Entry 9M5O (X-ray diffraction, 1.84 A resolution); this record covers chains A and B.

== Chain A (and B) ==
Protein: aspartate--tRNA ligase
Organism: Plasmodium vivax
Notes: EC 6.1.1.12; chain B of this document is another copy of the same molecule, construct and numbering; everything in this record applies to it too
UniProtKB: A0A1G4H6Y1 (A0A1G4H6Y1_PLAVI); residues 96-631 here = UniProt positions 96-631
Amino-acid sequence (536 residues; numbered 96 to 631; the number before each row is that of its first residue):
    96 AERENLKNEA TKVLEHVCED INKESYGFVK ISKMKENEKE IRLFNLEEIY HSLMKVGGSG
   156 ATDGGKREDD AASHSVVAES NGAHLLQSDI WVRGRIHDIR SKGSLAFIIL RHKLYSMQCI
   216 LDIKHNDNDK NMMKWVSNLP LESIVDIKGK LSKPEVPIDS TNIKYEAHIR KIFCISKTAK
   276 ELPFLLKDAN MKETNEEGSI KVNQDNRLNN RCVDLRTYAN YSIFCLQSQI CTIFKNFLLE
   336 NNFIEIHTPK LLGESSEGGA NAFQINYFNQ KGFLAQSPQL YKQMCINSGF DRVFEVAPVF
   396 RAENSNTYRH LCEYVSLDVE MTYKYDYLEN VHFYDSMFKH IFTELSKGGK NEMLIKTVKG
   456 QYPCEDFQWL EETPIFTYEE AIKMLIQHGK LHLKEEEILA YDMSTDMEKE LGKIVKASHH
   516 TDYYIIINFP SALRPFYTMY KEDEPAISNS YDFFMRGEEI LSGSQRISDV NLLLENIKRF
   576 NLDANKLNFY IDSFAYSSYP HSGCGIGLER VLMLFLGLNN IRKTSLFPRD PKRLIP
Not modelled in the structure: 96-98, 150-177, 292-294 (chain B: 96-101, 151-177, 290-293)
Bound ions: Mg2+ site 1 near Glu554 (its only coordinating residue here)
Ligand contacts: 5'-O-(L-alpha-aspartylsulfamoyl)adenosine (DSZ): Glu352, Ser372, Gln374, Lys377, Arg396, Glu398, Arg404, His405, Leu406, Tyr409, Asp413, Tyr532, Glu554, Ile555, Leu556, Ser557, Gly558, Ser559, Arg561, Gly598, Cys599, Gly600, Ile601, Gly602, Arg605, Ile616
From the paper describing this entry:
  - Mg2+ coordination: Glu554
  - binding site for 5'-O-(L-alpha-aspartylsulfamoyl)adenosine: Glu352
  - conformationally variable residues (side-chain flip): His405

== Chain A / chain B interface ==
Residue-residue contacts - 207 pairs, chain A then chain B:
  Lys125(A) with Glu537(B)
  Ile126(A) with Tyr420(B)
  Met129(A) with Tyr420(B), hydrophobic
  Ile136(A) with Tyr420(B)
  Arg137(A) with Lys419(B)
  Leu138(A) with Lys419(B); Tyr420(B)
  Glu142(A) with Asn337(B), hydrogen bond
  Arg188(A) with Tyr418(B), hydrogen bond (side chain-backbone); Lys419(B), hydrogen bond (side chain-backbone); Tyr420(B); Pro595(B)
  Arg190(A) with Asn382(B), hydrogen bond (side chain-backbone); Ser383(B); Gly384(B); Tyr591(B); Ser592(B), hydrogen bond; Tyr594(B)
  His207(A) with Asp386(B)
  Lys208(A) with Asn337(B); Asp386(B)
  Glu237(A) with Tyr591(B); Ser592(B), hydrogen bond (backbone-side chain)
  Ile239(A) with Ser592(B); Ser593(B); Tyr594(B)
  Asp241(A) with Tyr420(B), hydrogen bond
  Ile270(A) with Pro595(B)
  Ser271(A) with Ser592(B); Ser593(B), hydrogen bond (side chain-backbone)
  Thr273(A) with Ala590(B); Tyr591(B); Ser592(B)
  Ala274(A) with Val565(B), hydrophobic; Ala590(B), hydrogen bond (backbone-backbone)
  Lys275(A) with Asp587(B), salt bridge; Ala590(B), hydrogen bond (backbone-backbone); Tyr591(B)
  Glu276(A) with Tyr591(B)
  Leu277(A) with Tyr591(B), hydrophobic
  Pro278(A) with Tyr591(B)
  Cys307(A) with Met379(B), hydrophobic; Asn382(B); Ser383(B), hydrogen bond; Ser588(B)
  Val308(A) with Tyr591(B), hydrophobic
  Leu310(A) with Ser383(B)
  Arg311(A) with Asn382(B), hydrogen bond (side chain-backbone); Ser383(B); Tyr591(B), hydrogen bond (side chain-backbone)
  Gln322(A) with His342(B)
  Ser323(A) with Ile339(B); Glu340(B), hydrogen bond (side chain-backbone)
  Cys326(A) with Glu340(B); His342(B), hydrogen bond
  Thr327(A) with Leu334(B)
  Lys330(A) with Lys330(B); Glu340(B), salt bridge
  Leu334(A) with Thr327(B)
  Asn337(A) with Glu142(B), hydrogen bond; Lys208(B)
  Ile339(A) with Ser323(B)
  Glu340(A) with Ser323(B), hydrogen bond (backbone-side chain); Cys326(B); Lys330(B), salt bridge
  Ile341(A) with Leu621(B), hydrophobic
  His342(A) with Gln322(B); Cys326(B), hydrogen bond; Val391(B); Val410(B); Leu603(B); Leu621(B)
  Pro344(A) with Glu408(B); Phe622(B); Arg624(B)
  Lys345(A) with Pro393(B); Phe395(B); Glu408(B), hydrogen bond (backbone-side chain)
  Leu346(A) with Phe358(B), hydrophobic; Leu369(B), hydrophobic; Phe395(B), hydrophobic; Glu408(B), hydrogen bond (backbone-side chain); Arg624(B), hydrogen bond (backbone-side chain); Leu629(B)
  Leu347(A) with Leu629(B)
  Gly348(A) with Leu629(B); Ile630(B)
  Phe358(A) with Ile360(B), hydrophobic; Tyr362(B), hydrophobic; Phe363(B), hydrophobic
  Gln359(A) with Ile360(B)
  Ile360(A) with Gln359(B); Ile360(B), hydrophobic
  Tyr362(A) with Phe358(B), hydrophobic; Cys407(B); Arg624(B); Asp625(B), hydrogen bond (side chain-backbone); Arg628(B)
  Phe363(A) with Phe358(B), hydrophobic; Ala397(B), hydrophobic; Glu398(B); Cys407(B), hydrophobic; Pro626(B)
  Gln365(A) with Lys627(B), hydrogen bond (side chain-backbone); Leu629(B)
  Lys366(A) with Leu629(B)
  Leu369(A) with Leu346(B), hydrophobic; Ile360(B), hydrophobic
  Tyr376(A) with Phe622(B), hydrophobic; Arg624(B), hydrogen bond; Pro631(B), hydrogen bond (side chain-backbone)
  Met379(A) with Cys307(B), hydrophobic; Phe622(B), hydrophobic
  Cys380(A) with Leu621(B), hydrophobic; Phe622(B), hydrophobic
  Asn382(A) with Arg190(B), hydrogen bond (backbone-side chain); Cys307(B); Arg311(B), hydrogen bond (backbone-side chain)
  Ser383(A) with Arg190(B); Cys307(B), hydrogen bond; Leu310(B); Arg311(B)
  Gly384(A) with Arg190(B)
  Phe385(A) with Tyr316(B), hydrophobic; Phe319(B), hydrophobic; Leu621(B), hydrophobic
  Asp386(A) with His207(B); Lys208(B)
  Val391(A) with His342(B)
  Pro393(A) with Lys345(B); Pro393(B)
  Phe395(A) with Lys345(B); Leu346(B), hydrophobic
  Glu398(A) with Phe363(B)
  Asn399(A) with Phe363(B)
  Cys407(A) with Tyr362(B); Phe363(B), hydrophobic
  Glu408(A) with Pro344(B); Lys345(B), hydrogen bond (side chain-backbone); Leu346(B), hydrogen bond (side chain-backbone)
  Val410(A) with His342(B)
  Tyr418(A) with Arg188(B), hydrogen bond (backbone-side chain)
  Lys419(A) with Arg137(B); Leu138(B), hydrogen bond (side chain-backbone); Arg188(B), hydrogen bond (backbone-side chain)
  Tyr420(A) with Ile126(B); Met129(B), hydrophobic; Lys130(B); Ile136(B); Leu138(B); Arg188(B); Asp241(B), hydrogen bond
  Asp421(A) with Lys130(B), salt bridge
  Glu537(A) with Lys125(B), salt bridge
  Phe584(A) with Ile630(B), hydrophobic; Pro631(B)
  Asp587(A) with Lys275(B), salt bridge
  Ser588(A) with Cys307(B)
  Ala590(A) with Thr273(B); Ala274(B), hydrogen bond (backbone-backbone); Lys275(B), hydrogen bond (backbone-backbone)
  Tyr591(A) with Arg190(B); Glu237(B); Thr273(B); Lys275(B); Glu276(B); Leu277(B), hydrophobic; Pro278(B); Val308(B), hydrophobic; Arg311(B), hydrogen bond (backbone-side chain)
  Ser592(A) with Arg190(B), hydrogen bond; Glu237(B), hydrogen bond (side chain-backbone); Ile239(B); Ser271(B); Thr273(B)
  Ser593(A) with Ile239(B); Ser271(B), hydrogen bond (backbone-side chain)
  Tyr594(A) with Arg190(B); Ile239(B)
  Pro595(A) with Arg188(B); Ile270(B)
  Leu603(A) with His342(B)
  Leu621(A) with Ile341(B), hydrophobic; His342(B); Thr343(B); Cys380(B), hydrophobic; Phe385(B), hydrophobic
  Phe622(A) with Pro344(B); Tyr376(B), hydrophobic; Met379(B), hydrophobic; Cys380(B), hydrophobic
  Arg624(A) with Pro344(B); Leu346(B), hydrogen bond (side chain-backbone); Tyr362(B); Tyr376(B), hydrogen bond
  Asp625(A) with Tyr362(B), hydrogen bond (backbone-side chain)
  Pro626(A) with Phe363(B)
  Lys627(A) with Gln365(B)
  Arg628(A) with Tyr362(B)
  Leu629(A) with Leu346(B); Leu347(B); Gly348(B); Tyr362(B), hydrophobic; Gln365(B)
  Ile630(A) with Gly348(B)
  Pro631(A) with Tyr376(B), hydrogen bond (backbone-side chain); Phe584(B)
Other interface residues (no listed pair), chain A (103 interface residues in all): Ser238, Asn305, Tyr316, Phe319, Cys320, Asn331, Thr343, Asn361, Gly367, Ala397, Lys445, Val565
Other interface residues (no listed pair), chain B (105 interface residues in all): Ser127, Ser238, Lys272, Asn305, Arg306, Cys320, Asn331, Asn361, Lys366, Gly367, Lys445

== In short ==
103 residues of chain A face 105 of chain B across their interface; the contacts include 44 hydrogen bonds and
6 salt bridges. Polar contacts include Lys275(A)-Asp587(B), Lys330(A)-Glu340(B) and Asp421(A)-Lys130(B). Chain
A binds 5'-O-(L-alpha-aspartylsulfamoyl)adenosine. From the paper: a binding site for
5'-O-(L-alpha-aspartylsulfamoyl)adenosine at Glu352(A); Mg2+ coordination by Glu554(A).
Both chains are aspartate--tRNA ligase (Plasmodium vivax). Entry 9M5O (Plasmodium vivax aspartyl-tRNA
synthetase in complex with aspartyl sulfamoyl adenosine (Asp-AMS) Complex) was determined by X-ray diffraction
(same publication as 9M5M, 9M5N and 9NPJ).
